2J6O - chains A and C; structure by X-ray diffraction, 2.23 A resolution.

[Chain A]
Protein: CD2-associated protein
Source organism: Homo sapiens
Notes: fragment: sh3 domain, residues 1-62
UniProt: Q9Y5K6 (CD2AP_HUMAN); numbering as in UniProt (aligned over 1-62)
Chain sequence (62 residues; each row starts with the number of its first residue):
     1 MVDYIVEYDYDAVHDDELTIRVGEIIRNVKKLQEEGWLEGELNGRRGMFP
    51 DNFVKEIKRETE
Unresolved in the structure: 1, 59-62
Swiss-Prot annotation at these positions:
  - cross-link: Lys-58 (Glycyl lysine isopeptide (Lys-Gly) (interchain with G-Cter in SUMO2))
What the authors report for this chain:
  - specificity-determining residues: Glu-34 (proposed by the authors, not directly observed)

[Chain C]
Protein: T-cell surface antigen CD2
Notes: fragment: cms binding sequence, residues 324-333
UniProt: P06729 (CD2_HUMAN); numbering as in UniProt (aligned over 324-333)
Chain sequence (10 residues; numbered 324 to 333; the number before each row is that of its first residue):
   324 KGPPLPRPRV
Unresolved in the structure: 324-326

[How chain A and chain C interact]
Residue-residue contacts - 15 pairs, chain A then chain C:
  Tyr-8(A) / Val-333(C)  hydrophobic
  Tyr-10(A) / Pro-331(C)  hydrophobic
  His-14(A) / Leu-328(C)
  Glu-17(A) / Leu-328(C)
  Glu-34(A) / Leu-328(C)
  Glu-35(A) / Arg-330(C)  salt bridge
  Gly-36(A) / Arg-330(C)
  Trp-37(A) / Pro-329(C)  hydrogen bond (side chain-backbone)
  Trp-37(A) / Pro-331(C)
  Met-48(A) / Leu-328(C)  hydrophobic
  Pro-50(A) / Pro-331(C)  hydrophobic
  Asn-52(A) / Pro-331(C)
  Asn-52(A) / Val-333(C)
  Phe-53(A) / Pro-331(C)
  Phe-53(A) / Arg-332(C)
Interface residues without a listed pair, chain C (7 interface residues in all): Pro-327

[Overview]
Chain A and chain C form an interface of 12 and 7 residues respectively; the contacts include 1 hydrogen bond
and 1 salt bridge. Among the polar pairs are Glu-35(A)/Arg-330(C) and Trp-37(A)/Pro-329(C). The paper reports
the specificity determinant Glu-34(A).
Here chain A is CD2-associated protein (Homo sapiens) and chain C is T-cell surface antigen CD2. Entry 2J6O
(Atypical polyproline recognition by the cms N-terminal SH3 domain. CMS:CD2 heterotrimer) was determined by
X-ray diffraction, deposited together with 2J7I, 2J6F and 2J6K.
